Entry 8IQ4 (electron microscopy, 2.70 A resolution); this record covers chains A and B of the 5 polymer chains in the assembly.

# Chain A
Molecule: Guanine nucleotide-binding protein G(s) subunit alpha isoforms short
Organism: Homo sapiens
UniProt: P63092 (GNAS2_HUMAN); the construct has insertions or renumbered stretches relative to UniProt, so the offset changes along the chain: 17-56 = UniProt 17-56; 188-195 = UniProt 57-64; 204-253 = UniProt 204-253; 264-394 = UniProt 264-394
Chain sequence (245 residues; row label = number of the first residue in the row; note: 141 numbers in that range are skipped by the numbering (no residue carries them; nothing is unmodelled there)):
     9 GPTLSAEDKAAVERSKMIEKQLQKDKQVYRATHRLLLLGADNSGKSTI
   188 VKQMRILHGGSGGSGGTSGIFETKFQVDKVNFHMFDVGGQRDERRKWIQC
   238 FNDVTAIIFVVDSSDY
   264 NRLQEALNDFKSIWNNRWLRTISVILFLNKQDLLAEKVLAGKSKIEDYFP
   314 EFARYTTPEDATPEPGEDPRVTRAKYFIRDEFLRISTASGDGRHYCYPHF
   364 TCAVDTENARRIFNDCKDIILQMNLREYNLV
Disordered / not traced: 9-16, 188-206, 304-310, 326-335
Differences from the reference sequence: expression tag (9-16); conflict Ala19 (Gln in P63092), Val20 (Arg in P63092), Arg22 (Ala in P63092), Ser23 (Asn in P63092), Met25 (Lys in P63092), Asp49 (Gly in P63092), Asn50 (Glu in P63092), Asp249 (Ala in P63092), Asp252 (Ser in P63092), Asp272 (Leu in P63092), Ala372 (Ile in P63092), Ile375 (Val in P63092), Lys380 (Arg in P63092), Leu384 (Gln in P63092), Gln385 (Arg in P63092), Asn387 (His in P63092), Glu390 (Gln in P63092), Asn392 (Glu in P63092), Val394 (Leu in P63092); linker (196-203)

# Chain B
Molecule: Guanine nucleotide-binding protein G(I)/G(S)/G(T) subunit beta-1
Organism: Homo sapiens
UniProt: P62873 (GBB1_HUMAN); residues 2-340 here = UniProt positions 2-340
Chain sequence (358 residues; each row starts with the number of its first residue; numbers below 1 keep their minus sign (Met-17 is residue -17)):
   -17 MHHHHHHLEVLFQGPGSSGSELDQLRQEAEQLKNQIRDARKACADATLSQ
    33 ITNNIDPVGRIQMRTRRTLRGHLAKIYAMHWGTDSRLLVSASQDGKLIIW
    83 DSYTTNKVHAIPLRSSWVMTCAYAPSGNYVACGGLDNICSIYNLKTREGN
   133 VRVSRELAGHTGYLSCCRFLDDNQIVTSSGDTTCALWDIETGQQTTTFTG
   183 HTGDVMSLSLAPDTRLFVSGACDASAKLWDVREGMCRQTFTGHESDINAI
   233 CFFPNGNAFATGSDDATCRLFDLRADQELMTYSHDNIICGITSVSFSKSG
   283 RLLLAGYDDFNCNVWDALKADRAGVLAGHDNRVSCLGVTDDGMAVATGSW
   333 DSFLKIWN
Disordered / not traced: -17 to 6, 128-132
Differences from the reference sequence: initiating methionine (-17); expression tag (-16 to 1)
Swiss-Prot annotation at these positions:
  - modified residue: Ser2 (N-acetylserine), His266 (Phosphohistidine)
  - natural variant: Leu30 (L30F: In MRD42; uncertain significance), Arg52 (R52G: In MRD42), Gly64 (G64V: In MRD42), Asp76 (D76E: In MRD42; D76G: In MRD42), Gly77 (G77S: In MRD42), Lys78 (K78R: In MRD42), Ile80 (I80N: In MRD42; I80T: In MRD42), His91 (H91R: In MRD42; uncertain significance), Ala92 (A92T: In MRD42), Pro94 (P94S: In MRD42), Leu95 (L95P: In MRD42), Arg96 (R96L: In MRD42), 5 further natural variant entries in UniProt

# How chain A and chain B interact
Residue-residue contacts - 49 pairs, chain A then chain B:
  Arg22(A) - Val90(B)
  Ser23(A) - Asn88(B)
  Ser23(A) - Lys89(B)  hydrogen bond (side chain-backbone)
  Ile26(A) - Lys89(B)
  Ile26(A) - Val90(B)
  Ile26(A) - His91(B)
  Ile26(A) - Ala92(B)  hydrophobic
  Leu30(A) - Gly53(B)
  Leu30(A) - Leu55(B)
  Leu30(A) - Ile80(B)  hydrophobic
  Leu30(A) - Lys89(B)
  Asp33(A) - Leu55(B)
  Asp33(A) - Lys78(B)  salt bridge
  Lys34(A) - Leu55(B)
  Tyr37(A) - Ala56(B)
  Tyr37(A) - Asp76(B)
  Ile207(A) - Trp99(B)
  Ile207(A) - Leu117(B)  hydrophobic
  Phe222(A) - Trp99(B)  hydrophobic
  Gly226(A) - Asn119(B)
  Gly226(A) - Thr143(B)
  Gln227(A) - Leu117(B)  hydrogen bond (side chain-backbone)
  Gln227(A) - Asn119(B)  hydrogen bond
  Gln227(A) - Tyr145(B)
  Arg228(A) - Gly162(B)  hydrogen bond (side chain-backbone)
  Arg228(A) - Asp163(B)
  Arg228(A) - Thr164(B)
  Arg228(A) - Asp186(B)
  Arg232(A) - Cys204(B)
  Arg232(A) - Asp228(B)  salt bridge
  Lys233(A) - Tyr145(B)
  Lys233(A) - Cys204(B)
  Lys233(A) - Asp228(B)  salt bridge
  Lys233(A) - Asn230(B)
  Lys233(A) - Asp246(B)  salt bridge
  Trp234(A) - Met101(B)  hydrophobic
  Trp234(A) - Leu117(B)  hydrophobic
  Trp234(A) - Tyr145(B)
  Cys237(A) - Tyr59(B)
  Cys237(A) - Trp99(B)
  Cys237(A) - Met101(B)  hydrophobic
  Phe238(A) - Trp99(B)  hydrophobic
  Phe238(A) - Leu117(B)  hydrophobic
  Asn239(A) - Lys57(B)  hydrogen bond
  Asn239(A) - Trp332(B)
  Asp240(A) - Lys57(B)  salt bridge
  Asp240(A) - Gln75(B)
  Trp281(A) - Arg314(B)
  Trp281(A) - Trp332(B)  hydrophobic
Also at the interface, not in a pair above, chain A (22 interface residues in all): Ala19, Gln236
Also at the interface, not in a pair above, chain B (33 interface residues in all): Gly144, Met188, Asp290

# In short
Chain A and chain B form an interface of 22 and 33 residues respectively; the contacts include 5 hydrogen
bonds and 5 salt bridges. Polar pairs include Asp33(A)-Lys78(B), Arg232(A)-Asp228(B) and Lys233(A)-Asp228(B).
Chain A is Guanine nucleotide-binding protein G(s) subunit alpha isoforms short and chain B is Guanine
nucleotide-binding protein G(I)/G(S)/G(T) subunit beta-1, both from Homo sapiens; the structure, Cryo-EM
structure of Carboprost-bound prostaglandin-F2-alpha receptor-miniGq-Nb35 complex, was determined by electron
microscopy (same publication as 8IQ6).
